7TQY - chains K and A of the 3 polymer chains in the assembly; structure by electron microscopy, 2.60 A resolution.

== Chain K ==
Molecule: Kinesin-like protein
Organism: Candida albicans
UniProt: A0A1D8PKA4 (A0A1D8PKA4_CANAL); residues 2-482 here = UniProt positions 2-482
Chain sequence (491 residues; each row starts with the number of its first residue; numbering starts at 0):
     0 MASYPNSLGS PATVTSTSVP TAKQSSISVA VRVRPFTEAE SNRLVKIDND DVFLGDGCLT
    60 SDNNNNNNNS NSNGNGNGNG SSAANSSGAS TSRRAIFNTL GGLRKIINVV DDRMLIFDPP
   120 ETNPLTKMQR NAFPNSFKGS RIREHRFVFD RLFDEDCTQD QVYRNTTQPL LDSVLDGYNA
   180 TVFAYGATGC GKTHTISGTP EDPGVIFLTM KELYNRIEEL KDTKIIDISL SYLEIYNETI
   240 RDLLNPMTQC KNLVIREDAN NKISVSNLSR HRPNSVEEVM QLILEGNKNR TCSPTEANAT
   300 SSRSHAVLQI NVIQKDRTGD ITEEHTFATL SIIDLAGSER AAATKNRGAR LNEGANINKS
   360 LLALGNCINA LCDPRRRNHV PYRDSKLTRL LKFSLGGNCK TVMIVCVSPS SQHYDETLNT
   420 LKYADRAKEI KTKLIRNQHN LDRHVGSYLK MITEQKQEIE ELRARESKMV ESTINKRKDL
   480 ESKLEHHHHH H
Unresolved in the structure: 0-21, 49-101, 440-490
Differences from the reference sequence: initiating methionine (0); expression tag (1, 483-490)
Ion coordination: Mg2+: T192, S301 (together with ADP)
Residues lining bound ligands:
  - ADP (adenosine-5'-diphosphate): R31, R33, P34, A186, T187, G188, C189, G190, K191, T192, H193, N297, T299, S301
  - aluminium fluoride (AF3): T187, G188, T192, N297, S300, S301, A335, G336

== Chain A ==
Molecule: Tubulin alpha-1B chain
Organism: Sus scrofa
UniProt: Q2XVP4 (TBA1B_PIG); residue numbers follow UniProt; this construct covers 1-451
Chain sequence (451 residues; row label = number of the first residue in the row):
     1 MRECISIHVG QAGVQIGNAC WELYCLEHGI QPDGQMPSDK TIGGGDDSFN TFFSETGAGK
    61 HVPRAVFVDL EPTVIDEVRT GTYRQLFHPE QLITGKEDAA NNYARGHYTI GKEIIDLVLD
   121 RIRKLADQCT GLQGFLVFHS FGGGTGSGFT SLLMERLSVD YGKKSKLEFS IYPAPQVSTA
   181 VVEPYNSILT THTTLEHSDC AFMVDNEAIY DICRRNLDIE RPTYTNLNRL ISQIVSSITA
   241 SLRFDGALNV DLTEFQTNLV PYPRIHFPLA TYAPVISAEK AYHEQLSVAE ITNACFEPAN
   301 QMVKCDPRHG KYMACCLLYR GDVVPKDVNA AIATIKTKRS IQFVDWCPTG FKVGINYQPP
   361 TVVPGGDLAK VQRAVCMLSN TTAIAEAWAR LDHKFDLMYA KRAFVHWYVG EGMEEGEFSE
   421 AREDMAALEK DYEEVGVDSV EGEGEEEGEE Y
Unresolved in the structure: 442-451
Ion coordination: Mg2+: E71 (together with GTP)
Residues lining bound ligands: GTP (guanosine-5'-triphosphate): G10, Q11, A12, Q15, I16, D69, E71, A99, A100, N101, S140, F141, G143, G144, T145, G146, I171, T179, E183, N206, Y224, L227, N228, I231

== How chain K and chain A interact ==
Contacting residue pairs - 34 pairs, chain K then chain A:
  F136(K) with Y262(A), hydrophobic; D431(A); V435(A), hydrophobic
  K137(K) with K430(A)
  E338(K) with E414(A)
  R339(K) with E414(A); E417(A); E420(A), salt bridge
  A340(K) with Y108(A); G412(A); M413(A), hydrophobic; E417(A), hydrogen bond (backbone-side chain)
  A341(K) with Y108(A); E417(A), hydrogen bond (backbone-side chain)
  R346(K) with Y108(A), hydrogen bond (side chain-backbone); T109(A), hydrogen bond (side chain-backbone); K112(A)
  L350(K) with G412(A)
  A354(K) with V409(A); G410(A)
  N357(K) with V409(A); M413(A), hydrogen bond (side chain-backbone)
  K358(K) with V409(A); G410(A)
  L361(K) with V405(A), hydrophobic; H406(A); V409(A), hydrophobic; E415(A)
  N365(K) with R402(A)
  D414(K) with E420(A)
  E415(K) with E414(A)
  N418(K) with E414(A), hydrogen bond; G416(A)
  Y422(K) with E415(A), hydrogen bond
Other interface residues (no listed pair), chain K (22 interface residues in all): S135, S337, N368, K421, R425
Other interface residues (no listed pair), chain A (24 interface residues in all): E113, E411, E423, A427, E434

== Overview ==
The interface between chain K and chain A involves 22 residues on one side and 24 on the other; the contacts
include 7 hydrogen bonds and 1 salt bridge. Polar contacts include R339(K)-E420(A), A340(K)-E417(A) and
A341(K)-E417(A). Ligands of chain K: aluminium fluoride and ADP.
Here chain K is Kinesin-like protein (Candida albicans) and chain A is Tubulin alpha-1B chain (Sus scrofa).
Entry 7TQY (CaKip3[2-482] - ADP-AlFx in complex with a microtubule) was determined by electron microscopy,
deposited together with 7TQX, 7TQZ, 7TR0, 7TR1, 7TR2 and 7TR3.
